Entry 8Q1J (X-ray diffraction, 2.87 A resolution); this record covers chains A and C of the 3 polymer chains in the assembly.

== Chain A ==
Name: Lysine-specific histone demethylase 1A
Source organism: Homo sapiens
UniProtKB: O60341 (KDM1A_HUMAN); residues 123-852 here = UniProt positions 123-852
Amino-acid sequence (730 residues; numbered 123 to 852; the number before each row is that of its first residue):
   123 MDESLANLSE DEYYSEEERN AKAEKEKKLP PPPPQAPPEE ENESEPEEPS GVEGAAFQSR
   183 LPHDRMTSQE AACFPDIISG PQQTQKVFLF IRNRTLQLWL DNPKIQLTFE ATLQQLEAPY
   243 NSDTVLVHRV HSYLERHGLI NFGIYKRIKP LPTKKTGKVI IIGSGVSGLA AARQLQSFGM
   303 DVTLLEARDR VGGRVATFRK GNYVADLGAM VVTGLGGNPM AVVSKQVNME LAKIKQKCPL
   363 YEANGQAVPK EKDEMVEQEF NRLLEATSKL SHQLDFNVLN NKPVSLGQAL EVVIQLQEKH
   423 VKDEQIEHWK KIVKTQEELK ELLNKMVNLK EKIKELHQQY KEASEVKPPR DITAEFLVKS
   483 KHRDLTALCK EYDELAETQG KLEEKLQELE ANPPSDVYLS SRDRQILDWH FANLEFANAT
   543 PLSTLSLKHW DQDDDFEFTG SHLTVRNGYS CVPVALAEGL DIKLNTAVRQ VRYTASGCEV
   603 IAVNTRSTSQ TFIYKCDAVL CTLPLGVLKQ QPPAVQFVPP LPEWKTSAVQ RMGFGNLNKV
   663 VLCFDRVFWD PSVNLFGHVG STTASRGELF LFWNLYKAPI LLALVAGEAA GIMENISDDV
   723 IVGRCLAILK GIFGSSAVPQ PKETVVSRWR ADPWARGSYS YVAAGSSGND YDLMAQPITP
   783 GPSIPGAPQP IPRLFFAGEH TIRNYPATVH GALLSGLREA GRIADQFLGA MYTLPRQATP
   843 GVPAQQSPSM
Disordered / not traced: 123-170, 837-852
Construct notes: conflict Lys391 (Tyr in O60341)
Residues lining bound ligands: FAD (flavin-adenine dinucleotide): Ile284, Gly285, Ser286, Gly287, Val288, Ser289, Gly290, Leu307, Glu308, Ala309, Arg310, Gly314, Gly315, Arg316, Val317, Leu329, Gly330, Ala331, Met332, Val333, Thr588, Ala589, Val590, Thr624, Leu625, Pro626, Val629, Val637, Leu659, Lys661, Trp751, Trp756, Ser760, Tyr761, Gly800, Glu801, Ala809, Thr810, Val811, His812, Ala814
What the authors report for this chain:
  - conformationally variable residues (side-chain flip): Lys391
  - mutagenesis - H564A: decreased catalytic activity

== Chain C ==
Name: Histone H3.3C
UniProtKB: Q6NXT2 (H3C_HUMAN); residues 1-21 here correspond to UniProt positions 2-22 (UniProt number = residue number + 1)
Amino-acid sequence (21 residues; row label = number of the first residue in the row):
     1 ARTMQTARKS TGGKAPRKQL A
Disordered / not traced: 16-21
Construct notes: conflict Met4 (Lys5 in Q6NXT2)
Modified / non-standard residues: Lys14 (N(6)-acetyllysine; ALY)
UniProt features mapped onto this chain:
  - modified residue: Arg2 (Asymmetric dimethylarginine), Thr3 (Phosphothreonine), Gln5 (5-glutamyl dopamine), Thr6 (Phosphothreonine), Arg8 (Citrulline), Lys9 (N6,N6,N6-trimethyllysine), Ser10 (ADP-ribosylserine), Thr11 (Phosphothreonine), Lys14 (N6-(2-hydroxyisobutyryl)lysine), Arg17 (Asymmetric dimethylarginine), Lys18 (N6-(2-hydroxyisobutyryl)lysine)
What the authors report for this chain:
  - post-translational modification sites: Lys14
  - conformationally variable residues (side-chain flip): Lys9

== Chain A / chain C interface ==
Residue-residue contacts - 42 pairs, chain A then chain C:
  Val333(A) - Thr6(C)
  Thr335(A) - Thr3(C)
  Thr335(A) - Met4(C)
  Cys360(A) - Arg8(C)  hydrogen bond (backbone-side chain)
  Leu362(A) - Arg8(C)
  Asp375(A) - Arg8(C)  salt bridge
  Glu379(A) - Arg8(C)  salt bridge
  Phe382(A) - Ser10(C)
  Asn383(A) - Ser10(C)
  Asn383(A) - Thr11(C)  hydrogen bond
  Asn383(A) - Gly12(C)  hydrogen bond (side chain-backbone)
  Leu386(A) - Ser10(C)
  Leu386(A) - Gly12(C)
  Glu387(A) - Gly12(C)  hydrogen bond (backbone-backbone)
  Glu387(A) - Gly13(C)
  Ser390(A) - Gly13(C)
  Trp531(A) - Arg8(C)
  Asn535(A) - Gln5(C)  hydrogen bond (backbone-side chain)
  Asn535(A) - Ala7(C)  hydrogen bond (side chain-backbone)
  Asn535(A) - Arg8(C)  hydrogen bond (side chain-backbone)
  Leu536(A) - Gln5(C)
  Leu536(A) - Ser10(C)
  Phe538(A) - Met4(C)
  Ala539(A) - Ala1(C)
  Ala539(A) - Met4(C)
  Ala539(A) - Gln5(C)
  Asn540(A) - Ala1(C)
  Trp552(A) - Ala1(C)
  Trp552(A) - Arg2(C)
  Asp553(A) - Arg2(C)  salt bridge
  Asp555(A) - Ala1(C)
  Asp556(A) - Arg2(C)  salt bridge
  Asp556(A) - Lys14(C)
  Glu559(A) - Lys14(C)
  His564(A) - Gln5(C)
  His564(A) - Thr6(C)
  His564(A) - Lys9(C)
  Leu677(A) - Ala7(C)  hydrophobic
  Trp695(A) - Thr6(C)
  Tyr761(A) - Met4(C)
  Ala809(A) - Ala1(C)
  Ala809(A) - Met4(C)
Also at the interface, not in a pair above, chain A (31 interface residues in all): Gln358, Lys359, His532, Leu693
The authors on this interface:
  - specific contacts: Gln358(A)-Lys9(C), His564(A)-Lys9(C)

== In short ==
Chain A and chain C form an interface of 31 and 14 residues respectively, with 7 hydrogen bonds and 4 salt
bridges. Among the polar pairs are Asp375(A)-Arg8(C), Glu379(A)-Arg8(C) and Asp553(A)-Arg2(C). The paper
describes contacts between Gln358(A) and Lys9(C) and His564(A) and Lys9(C). The paper reports that H564A of
chain A reduces catalytic activity; a modification site at Lys14(C).
Here chain A is Lysine-specific histone demethylase 1A (Homo sapiens) and chain C is Histone H3.3C. Entry 8Q1J
(LSD1 Y391K-CoREST bound to Acetylated K14 of Histone H3) was determined by X-ray diffraction (same
publication as 8Q1G and 8Q1H).
